Entry 1VCO (X-ray diffraction, 2.15 A resolution); this record covers chain A.

== Chain A ==
Name: CTP synthetase
Source organism: Thermus thermophilus
Notes: EC 6.3.4.2
UniProt: Q5SIA8 (PYRG_THET8); numbering as in UniProt (aligned over 1-550)
Amino-acid sequence (550 residues; each row starts with the number of its first residue):
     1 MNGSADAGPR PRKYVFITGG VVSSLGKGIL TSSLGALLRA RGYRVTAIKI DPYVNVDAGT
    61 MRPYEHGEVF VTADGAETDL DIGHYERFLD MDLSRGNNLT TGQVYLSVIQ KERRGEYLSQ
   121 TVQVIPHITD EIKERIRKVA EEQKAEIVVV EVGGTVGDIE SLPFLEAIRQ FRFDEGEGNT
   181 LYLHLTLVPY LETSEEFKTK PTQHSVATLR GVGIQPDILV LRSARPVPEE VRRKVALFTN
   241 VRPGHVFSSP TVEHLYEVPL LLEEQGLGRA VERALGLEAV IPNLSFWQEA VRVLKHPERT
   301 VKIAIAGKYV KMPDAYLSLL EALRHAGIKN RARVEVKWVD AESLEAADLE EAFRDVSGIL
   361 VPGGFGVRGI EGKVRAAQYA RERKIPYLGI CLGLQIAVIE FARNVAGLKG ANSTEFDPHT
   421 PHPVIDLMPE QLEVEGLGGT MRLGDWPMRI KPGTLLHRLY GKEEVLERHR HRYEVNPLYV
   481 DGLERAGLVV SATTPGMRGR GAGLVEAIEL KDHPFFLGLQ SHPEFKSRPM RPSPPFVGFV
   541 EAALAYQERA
Not modelled in the structure: 1-9, 311-313, 345-346, 435-437, 549-550
Swiss-Prot annotation at these positions:
  - active site: Cys391 (Nucleophile), His522, Glu524
  - binding site (CTP): Ser23, Asp158 to Glu160, Lys198 to Gln203, Lys234
  - binding site (UTP): Ser23, Lys198 to Gln203, Lys234
  - binding site (ATP): Ser24 to Ile29, Asp81, Val252
  - binding site (L-glutamine): Tyr64, Gly364, Leu392 to Gln395, Glu415, Arg472
  - binding site (Mg(2+)): Asp81, Glu151
Residues lining bound ligands: glutamine (GLN): Tyr64, Gly363, Gly364, Phe365, Ile390, Cys391, Leu392, Gln395, Glu415, Arg470, His471, Arg472, Tyr473, His522
What the authors report for this chain:
  - catalytic residues: Gly364, Cys391, Leu392, His522, Glu524
  - catalytic residues: His471 (proposed by the authors, not directly observed)
  - conformationally variable residues (order/disorder transition, side-chain flip): Gly366 to Arg368, Arg470
  - binding site for glutamine: Tyr64, Gly363, Gly364, Phe365, Cys391, Leu392, Gln395, Glu415, Arg470, His471, Arg472, Tyr473, His522
  - contacts within the chain: Cys391-His471, His471-Glu474 (hydrogen bond)
  - allosteric site: Gly438, Gly439 (citing earlier work)
  - allosteric site: Lys111 to Asp130, Gly438 to Gly444 (by similarity / conservation)

== In short ==
Chain A binds glutamine. UniProt lists 3 active-site residues, 11 CTP-binding residues, 8 UTP-binding residues
and 8 ATP-binding residues. From the paper: catalytic residues Gly364, Cys391 and Leu392 among others; a
binding site for glutamine at Tyr64, Gly363 and Gly364 among others.
Chain A is CTP synthetase (Thermus thermophilus); the structure, Crystal Structure of T.th. HB8 CTP synthetase
complex with Glutamine, was determined by X-ray diffraction together with 1VCM and 1VCN from the same study.
